PDB entry 4GDF | X-ray diffraction, 2.80 A resolution | chains B and D of the 4 polymer chains in the assembly

== Chain B ==
Name: Large T antigen
Source organism: Simian virus 40
UniProt: Q9DH70 (Q9DH70_SV40); residue numbers follow UniProt; this construct covers 131-627
Amino-acid sequence (497 residues; each row starts with the number of its first residue):
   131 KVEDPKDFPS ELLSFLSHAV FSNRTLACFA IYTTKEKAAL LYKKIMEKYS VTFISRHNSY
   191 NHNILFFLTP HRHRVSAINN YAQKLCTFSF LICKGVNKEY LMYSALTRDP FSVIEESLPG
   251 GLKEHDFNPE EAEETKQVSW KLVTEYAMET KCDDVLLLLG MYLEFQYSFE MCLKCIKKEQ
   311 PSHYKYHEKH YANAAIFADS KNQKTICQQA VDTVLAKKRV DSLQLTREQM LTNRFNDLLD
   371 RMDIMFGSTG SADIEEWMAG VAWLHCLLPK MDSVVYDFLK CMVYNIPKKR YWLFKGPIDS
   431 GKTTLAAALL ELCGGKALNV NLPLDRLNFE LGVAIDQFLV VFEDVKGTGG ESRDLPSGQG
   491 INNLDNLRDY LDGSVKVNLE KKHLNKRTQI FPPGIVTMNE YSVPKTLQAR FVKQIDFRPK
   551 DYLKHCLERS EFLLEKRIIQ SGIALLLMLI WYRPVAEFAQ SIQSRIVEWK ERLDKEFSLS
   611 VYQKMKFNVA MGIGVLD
Bound ions: Zn2+: Cys302, Cys305, His313, His317
Reported in the primary citation:
  - binding site for the 32-nt DNA strand: Ala149, Val150, Phe151, Ser152, Asn153, Arg154, His513, Leu514
  - binding site for the 32-nt DNA strand (chain D): Arg204, Lys512
  - contacts within the chain: Arg154-Asn227 (hydrogen bond)
  - conformationally variable residues (loop rearrangement, side-chain flip): Ala149, Ser152, Arg154
  - self-association interface (contacts with another copy of this molecule): Lys271, Asn515

== Chain D ==
Molecule: 32-nt DNA strand
Sequence (32 nucleotides; each row starts with the number of its first residue):
     1 CGCCTCGGCC TCTGAGCTAT TCCAGAAGTA GT

== How chain B and chain D interact ==
Pairs across the interface (15; chain B residue first):
  Ser147(B) - DT13(D)  hydrogen bond to the phosphate
  Asn153(B) - DG16(D)  hydrogen bond to the base
  Asn153(B) - DC17(D)  base contact
  Arg154(B) - DC12(D)  sugar contact
  Arg154(B) - DT13(D)  salt bridge to the phosphate
  Asn227(B) - DC12(D)  sugar contact
  Asn227(B) - DT13(D)  hydrogen bond to the phosphate
  Lys228(B) - DT11(D)  phosphate contact
  Lys228(B) - DC12(D)  salt bridge to the phosphate
  Arg456(B) - DT29(D)  salt bridge to the phosphate
  Phe459(B) - DG28(D)  phosphate contact
  Lys512(B) - DG28(D)  phosphate contact
  Lys512(B) - DT29(D)  salt bridge to the phosphate
  His513(B) - DA27(D)  hydrogen bond to the sugar
  His513(B) - DG28(D)  hydrogen bond to the phosphate
Interface residues without a listed pair, chain B (12 interface residues in all): Ala149, Asn332, Lys511
Interface residues without a listed pair, chain D (11 interface residues in all): DG14, DA15, DT21

== Overview ==
12 residues of chain B face 11 of chain D across their interface, with 5 hydrogen bonds and 4 salt bridges.
Polar contacts include Asn153(B)-DG16(D), His513(B)-DA27(D) and Ser147(B)-DT13(D). The paper reports a binding
site for the 32-nt DNA strand at Ala149(B), Val150(B) and Phe151(B) among others; a binding site for the 32-nt
DNA strand (chain D) at Arg204(B) and Lys512(B).
Chain B is Large T antigen (Simian virus 40) and chain D is a 32-nt DNA strand; the structure, A Crystal
Structure of SV40 Large T Antigen, was determined by X-ray diffraction.
